Entry 4NNW (X-ray diffraction, 2.60 A resolution); this record covers chains H and Z of the 28 polymer chains in the assembly.

# Chain H
Molecule: Proteasome subunit beta type-2
Source organism: Saccharomyces cerevisiae S288c
Reference sequence: P25043 (PSB2_YEAST); residues 1-232 here correspond to UniProt positions 30-261 (UniProt number = residue number + 29)
Chain sequence (232 residues; each row starts with the number of its first residue):
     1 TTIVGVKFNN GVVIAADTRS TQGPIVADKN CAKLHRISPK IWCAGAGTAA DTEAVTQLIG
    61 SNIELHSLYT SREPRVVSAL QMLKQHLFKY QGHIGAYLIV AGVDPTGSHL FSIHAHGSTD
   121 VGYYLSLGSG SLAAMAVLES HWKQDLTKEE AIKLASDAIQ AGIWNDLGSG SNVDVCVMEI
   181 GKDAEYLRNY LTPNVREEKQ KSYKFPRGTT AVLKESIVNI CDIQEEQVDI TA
Unresolved in the structure: 223-232
Covalent attachments: PHQ-Leu-Leu-Leu-ketoaldehyde, bound form (2MK) linked to T1
Bound ions: Mg2+: Q91 (shared with 1 residue of chain N)
Ligand contacts:
  - PHQ-Leu-Leu-Leu-ketoaldehyde, bound form (2MK; N-[(benzyloxy)carbonyl]-L-leucyl-N-[(2R,3S)-1,2-dihydroxy-5-methylhexan-3-yl]-L-leucinamide), molecule 1: R19, S20, T21, Q22, A27, C31, K33, G45, A46, G47, T48, A49, T52, S129, G168
  - PHQ-Leu-Leu-Leu-ketoaldehyde, bound form (2MK), molecule 2: H114, H116, S118
Curated features (UniProtKB/Swiss-Prot):
  - active site: T1 (Nucleophile)

# Chain Z
Molecule: Proteasome subunit beta type-6
Source organism: Saccharomyces cerevisiae S288c
Reference sequence: P23724 (PSB6_YEAST); residues 1-222 here correspond to UniProt positions 20-241 (UniProt number = residue number + 19)
Chain sequence (222 residues; row label = number of the first residue in the row):
     1 QFNPYGDNGG TILGIAGEDF AVLAGDTRNI TDYSINSRYE PKVFDCGDNI VMSANGFAAD
    61 GDALVKRFKN SVKWYHFDHN DKKLSINSAA RNIQHLLYGK RFFPYYVHTI IAGLDEDGKG
   121 AVYSFDPVGS YEREQCRAGG AAASLIMPFL DNQVNFKNQY EPGTNGKVKK PLKYLSVEEV
   181 IKLVRDSFTS ATERHIQVGD GLEILIVTKD GVRKEFYELK RD
Bound ions: Mg2+: T192, H195, V198
Ligand contacts: PHQ-Leu-Leu-Leu-ketoaldehyde, bound form (2MK; N-[(benzyloxy)carbonyl]-L-leucyl-N-[(2R,3S)-1,2-dihydroxy-5-methylhexan-3-yl]-L-leucinamide): P104, Y106, D126, P127, V128, S130

# Interface between chain H and chain Z
Contacting residue pairs (57; chain H residue first):
  R19(H) with I196(Z); D222(Z), salt bridge
  T21(H) with I196(Z)
  P24(H) with H195(Z); I196(Z), hydrogen bond (backbone-backbone)
  I25(H) with R194(Z)
  V26(H) with E193(Z); R194(Z), hydrogen bond (backbone-backbone); I196(Z), hydrophobic
  A27(H) with R194(Z), hydrogen bond (backbone-side chain)
  K29(H) with E193(Z), salt bridge; R194(Z)
  I163(H) with D222(Z)
  W164(H) with I35(Z); R38(Z), hydrogen bond (backbone-side chain); R221(Z); D222(Z)
  N165(H) with Y33(Z); R38(Z)
  D166(H) with Y33(Z)
  L167(H) with R28(Z); I30(Z), hydrophobic; D32(Z); Y33(Z), hydrogen bond (backbone-backbone); I35(Z), hydrophobic; I196(Z)
  G168(H) with Y33(Z)
  S169(H) with D222(Z)
  G170(H) with D222(Z)
  S171(H) with D222(Z), hydrogen bond (backbone-side chain)
  N194(H) with K220(Z), hydrogen bond (backbone-side chain); D222(Z), hydrogen bond
  R196(H) with T189(Z), hydrogen bond; S190(Z), hydrogen bond; E193(Z)
  E197(H) with R185(Z), salt bridge
  K199(H) with D186(Z)
  Q200(H) with K182(Z); R185(Z); D186(Z), hydrogen bond (backbone-side chain)
  K201(H) with Q153(Z); E179(Z); D186(Z)
  Y203(H) with F149(Z), hydrophobic; Q153(Z); L183(Z); D186(Z), hydrogen bond
  F205(H) with N152(Z); Q159(Z)
  P206(H) with P162(Z), hydrophobic
  R207(H) with P162(Z)
  G208(H) with P162(Z)
  T209(H) with N158(Z); Q159(Z); Y160(Z), hydrogen bond (backbone-backbone)
  A211(H) with Y160(Z), hydrophobic; G166(Z)
Other interface residues (no listed pair), chain H (32 interface residues in all): G23, D28, V195
Other interface residues (no listed pair), chain Z (33 interface residues in all): S34, L145, E161, G163, E218

# Summary
32 residues of chain H and 33 residues of chain Z are in contact, with 13 hydrogen bonds and 3 salt bridges.
Among the polar pairs are R19(H)-D222(Z), K29(H)-E193(Z) and E197(H)-R185(Z). Bound to chain H:
PHQ-Leu-Leu-Leu-ketoaldehyde, bound form. Bound to chain Z: PHQ-Leu-Leu-Leu-ketoaldehyde, bound form.
Chain H is Proteasome subunit beta type-2 and chain Z is Proteasome subunit beta type-6, both from
Saccharomyces cerevisiae S288c; the structure, yCP in complex with Z-Leu-Leu-Leu-ketoaldehyde, was determined
by X-ray diffraction together with 4NNN, 4NO1, 4NO6, 4NO8 and 4NO9 from the same study.
